6TBA - chains N4 and E4 of the 288 polymer chains in the assembly; structure by electron microscopy, 4.54 A resolution (low resolution: residue-level contacts below are approximate; hydrogen-bond / salt-bridge calls are withheld).

# Chain N4 (and E4)
Name: Phage major capsid protein, HK97 family
Organism: Rhodobacter capsulatus SB 1003
Notes: chain E4 of this document is another copy of the same molecule, construct and numbering; everything in this record applies to it too
UniProtKB: D5ATZ3 (D5ATZ3_RHOCB); residues 1-385 here correspond to UniProt positions 13-397 (UniProt number = residue number + 12)
Amino-acid sequence (385 residues; row label = number of the first residue in the row):
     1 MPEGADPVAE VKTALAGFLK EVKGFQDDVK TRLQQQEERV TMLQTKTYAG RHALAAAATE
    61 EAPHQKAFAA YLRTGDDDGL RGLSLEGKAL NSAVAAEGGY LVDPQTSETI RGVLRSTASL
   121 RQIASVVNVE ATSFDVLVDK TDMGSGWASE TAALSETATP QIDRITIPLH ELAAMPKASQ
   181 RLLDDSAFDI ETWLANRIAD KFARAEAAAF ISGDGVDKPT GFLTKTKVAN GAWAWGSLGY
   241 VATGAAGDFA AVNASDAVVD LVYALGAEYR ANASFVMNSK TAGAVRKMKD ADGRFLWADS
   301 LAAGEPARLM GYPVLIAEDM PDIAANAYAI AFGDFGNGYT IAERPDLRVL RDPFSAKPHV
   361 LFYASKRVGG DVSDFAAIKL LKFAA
Disordered / not traced: 1-88

# Chain N4 / chain E4 interface
Pairs across the interface (34):
  Ala-89(N4) with Thr-159(E4); Pro-160(E4)
  Leu-90(N4) with Thr-159(E4)
  Ala-96(N4) with Ile-162(E4)
  Glu-97(N4) with Thr-159(E4); Pro-160(E4); Gln-161(E4); Ile-162(E4)
  Gly-98(N4) with Ile-162(E4)
  Tyr-100(N4) with Leu-137(E4); Ile-162(E4); Asp-163(E4); Arg-164(E4)
  Leu-101(N4) with Leu-137(E4); Ile-162(E4)
  Arg-181(N4) with Pro-168(E4); Leu-169(E4); His-170(E4); Glu-171(E4); Arg-367(E4)
  Asp-185(N4) with Glu-130(E4); Ala-131(E4); Thr-132(E4); Arg-344(E4); Arg-367(E4)
  Pro-353(N4) with Leu-350(E4)
  Phe-354(N4) with Leu-350(E4); Arg-351(E4); Asp-352(E4); Phe-354(E4); Ser-355(E4)
  Lys-357(N4) with Met-175(E4); Asp-352(E4); Ser-355(E4)
Also at the interface, not in a pair above, chain N4 (15 interface residues in all): Ala-95, Gly-99, Asp-184
Also at the interface, not in a pair above, chain E4 (23 interface residues in all): Leu-361

# Overview
15 residues of chain N4 and 23 residues of chain E4 are in contact.
Chain N4 and chain E4 are both Phage major capsid protein, HK97 family (Rhodobacter capsulatus SB 1003); the
structure, Virion of native gene transfer agent (GTA) particle, was determined by electron microscopy together
with 6TB9, 6TE8, 6TE9, 6TEB, 6TEH, 6TO8 and 3 further entries from the same study.
